Entry 5DC8 (X-ray diffraction, 1.30 A resolution); this record covers chains A and C.

== Chain A ==
Molecule: Histone deacetylase 8
Source organism: Homo sapiens
Notes: EC 3.5.1.98
UniProt: Q9BY41 (HDAC8_HUMAN); residue numbers follow UniProt; this construct covers 1-377
Chain sequence (389 residues; numbered 1 to 389; the number before each row is that of its first residue):
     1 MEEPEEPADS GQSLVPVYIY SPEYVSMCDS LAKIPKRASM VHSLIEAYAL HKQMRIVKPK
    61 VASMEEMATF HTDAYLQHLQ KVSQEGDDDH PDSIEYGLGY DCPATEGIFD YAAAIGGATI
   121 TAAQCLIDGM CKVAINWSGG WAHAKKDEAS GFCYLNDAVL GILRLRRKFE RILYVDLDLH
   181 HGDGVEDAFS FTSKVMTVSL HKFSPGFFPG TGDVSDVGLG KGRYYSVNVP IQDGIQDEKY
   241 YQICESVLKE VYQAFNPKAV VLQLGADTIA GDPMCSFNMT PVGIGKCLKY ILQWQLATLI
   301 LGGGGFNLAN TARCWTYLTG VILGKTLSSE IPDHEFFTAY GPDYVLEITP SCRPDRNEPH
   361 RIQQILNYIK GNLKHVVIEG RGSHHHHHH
Disordered / not traced: 1-13, 377-389
Differences from the reference sequence: engineered mutation Ala-142 (His in Q9BY41), Phe-306 (Tyr in Q9BY41); expression tag (378-389)
Ion coordination: K+ site 1: Asp-176, Asp-178, His-180, Ser-199, Leu-200; Zn2+: Asp-178, His-180, Asp-267 (shared with Lys-5(C) of chain C); K+ site 2: Phe-189, Thr-192, Val-195, Tyr-225

== Chain C ==
Molecule: Fluor-de-Lys tetrapeptide assay substrate
Chain sequence (6 residues; each row starts with the number of its first residue):
     1 XRHKKX
Modified positions: ACE (acetyl group) at position 1, MCM (7-amino-4-methyl-chromen-2-one) at position 6; Lys-4, Lys-5 (N(6)-acetyllysine; ALY)
Ion coordination: Zn2+: Lys-5 (shared with Asp-178(A), His-180(A), Asp-267(A) of chain A)

== How chain A and chain C interact ==
Pairs across the interface - 27 pairs, chain A then chain C:
  Lys-33(A) / MCM_6(C)
  Ile-94(A) / Arg-2(C)  hydrogen bond (backbone-side chain)
  Glu-95(A) / Arg-2(C)  hydrogen bond (backbone-side chain)
  Gly-97(A) / Arg-2(C)
  Tyr-100(A) / Lys-4(C)
  Tyr-100(A) / MCM_6(C)
  Asp-101(A) / His-3(C)
  Asp-101(A) / Lys-4(C)
  Asp-101(A) / Lys-5(C)  hydrogen bond (side chain-backbone)
  Asp-101(A) / MCM_6(C)  hydrogen bond (side chain-backbone)
  Trp-141(A) / Lys-5(C)
  His-143(A) / Lys-5(C)
  Glu-148(A) / Arg-2(C)  salt bridge
  Gly-151(A) / Lys-5(C)
  Phe-152(A) / Lys-5(C)
  Phe-152(A) / MCM_6(C)
  Asp-178(A) / Lys-5(C)
  His-180(A) / Lys-5(C)
  Phe-208(A) / His-3(C)
  Phe-208(A) / Lys-4(C)
  Phe-208(A) / Lys-5(C)
  Pro-209(A) / His-3(C)  hydrogen bond (backbone-side chain)
  Gly-210(A) / His-3(C)
  Asp-267(A) / Lys-5(C)
  Met-274(A) / Lys-5(C)
  Gly-304(A) / Lys-5(C)
  Phe-306(A) / Lys-5(C)
Other interface residues (no listed pair), chain A (24 interface residues in all): Cys-153, Gly-206, Phe-207, Gly-303
Other interface residues (no listed pair), chain C (6 interface residues in all): ACE_1

== Summary ==
Chain A and chain C form an interface of 24 and 6 residues respectively; the contacts include 5 hydrogen bonds
and 1 salt bridge. Polar pairs include Glu-148(A)/Arg-2(C), Ile-94(A)/Arg-2(C) and Glu-95(A)/Arg-2(C). The K+
site 1 is built by Asp-176(A), Asp-178(A), His-180(A), Ser-199(A) and Leu-200(A).
Here chain A is Histone deacetylase 8 (Homo sapiens) and chain C is Fluor-de-Lys tetrapeptide assay substrate.
Entry 5DC8 (Crystal structure of H142A-Y306F HDAC8 in complex with a tetrapeptide substrate) was determined by
X-ray diffraction together with 5DC5, 5DC6 and 5DC7 from the same study.
